PDB entry 2IMS | X-ray diffraction, 1.48 A resolution | chain A

Chain A:
Name: Apoptosis regulator BAK
Organism: Homo sapiens
Reference sequence: Q16611 (BAK_HUMAN); numbering as in UniProt (aligned over 16-186)
Sequence (171 residues; row label = number of the first residue in the row):
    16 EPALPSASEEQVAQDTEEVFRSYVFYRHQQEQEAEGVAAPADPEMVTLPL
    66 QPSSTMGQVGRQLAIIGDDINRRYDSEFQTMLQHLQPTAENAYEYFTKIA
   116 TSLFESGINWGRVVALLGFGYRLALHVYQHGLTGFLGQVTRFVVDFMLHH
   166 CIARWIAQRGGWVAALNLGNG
Not modelled in the structure: 16-18, 182-186
Construct notes: modified residue (60, 71, 96, 162)
Modified positions: Mse-60, Mse-71, Mse-96, Mse-162 (selenomethionine; parent Met)
UniProt features mapped onto this chain:
  - motif: Val-74 to Arg-88 (BH3), Ser-117 to Tyr-136 (BH1), Arg-169 to Gly-184 (BH2)
  - binding site (Zn(2+)): Asp-160, His-164
  - mutagenesis: His-164 (H164A: Strongly reduced zinc binding and homodimerization)
Bound ions: Zn2+: Asp-160, His-164

Overview:
Asp-160 and His-164 coordinate Zn2+. From UniProt: Zn2+-binding residues Asp-160 and His-164 and one
mutagenesis site.
Chain A is Apoptosis regulator BAK (Homo sapiens); the structure, The X-ray Structure of a Bak Homodimer
Reveals an Inhibitory Zinc Binding Site, was determined by X-ray diffraction together with 2IMT from the same
study.
